PDB entry 9FYR | electron microscopy, 3.60 A resolution | chains A and D of the 3 polymer chains in the assembly

Chain A:
Protein: Synaptic vesicle glycoprotein 2A
Source organism: Ovis aries
UniProt: A0A836APF1 (A0A836APF1_SHEEP); residue numbers follow UniProt; this construct covers 1-742
Sequence (742 residues; numbered 1 to 742; the number before each row is that of its first residue):
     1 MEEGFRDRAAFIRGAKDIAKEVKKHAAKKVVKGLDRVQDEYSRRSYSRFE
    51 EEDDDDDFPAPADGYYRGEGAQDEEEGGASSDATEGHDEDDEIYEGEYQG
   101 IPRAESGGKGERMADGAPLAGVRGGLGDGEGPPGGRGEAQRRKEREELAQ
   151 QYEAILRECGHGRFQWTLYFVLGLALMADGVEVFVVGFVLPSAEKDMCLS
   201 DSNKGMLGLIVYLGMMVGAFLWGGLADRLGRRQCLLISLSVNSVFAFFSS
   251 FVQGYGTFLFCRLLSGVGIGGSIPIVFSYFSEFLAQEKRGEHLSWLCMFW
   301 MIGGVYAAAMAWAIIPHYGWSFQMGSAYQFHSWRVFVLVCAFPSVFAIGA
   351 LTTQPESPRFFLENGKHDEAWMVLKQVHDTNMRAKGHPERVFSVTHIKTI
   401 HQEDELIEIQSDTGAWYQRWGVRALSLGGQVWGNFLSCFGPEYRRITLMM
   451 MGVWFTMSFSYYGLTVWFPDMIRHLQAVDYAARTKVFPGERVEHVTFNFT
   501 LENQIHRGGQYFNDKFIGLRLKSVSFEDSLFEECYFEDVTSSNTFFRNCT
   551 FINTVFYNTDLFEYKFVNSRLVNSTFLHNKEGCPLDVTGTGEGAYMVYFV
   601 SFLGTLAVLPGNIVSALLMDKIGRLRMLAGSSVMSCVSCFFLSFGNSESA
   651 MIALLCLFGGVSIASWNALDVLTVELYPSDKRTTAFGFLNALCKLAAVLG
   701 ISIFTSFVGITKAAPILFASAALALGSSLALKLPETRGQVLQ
Not modelled in the structure: 1-144, 322-329, 401-420, 589-594
Disulfides: Cys198-Cys583
Glycans and other covalent adducts: N-acetylglucosamine (NAG) linked to Asn498, Asn548; glycan linked to Asn573
Small-molecule neighbours:
  - omega-undecylenyl-beta-D-maltopyranoside (6UZ): Glu490, Val492, Val495, Phe497, Phe499, His506, Tyr511, Phe516, Leu519, Leu521, Phe526, Phe531, Phe536, Val539
  - levetiracetam (UKX; (2S)-2-(2-oxidanylidenepyrrolidin-1-yl)butanamide): Ile273, Phe277, Cys297, Trp300, Trp454, Tyr461, Tyr462, Ile663, Trp666, Asn667, Asp670, Asn690, Lys694
Reported in the primary citation:
  - binding site for levetiracetam: Ile273, Cys297, Trp300, Tyr462, Ile663, Trp666, Asn667, Asp670, Lys694
  - specificity-determining residues: Ile273, Cys297 (proposed by the authors, not directly observed)

Chain D:
Protein: Pro-Macrobody 5, Maltose/maltodextrin-binding periplasmic protein
Source organism: Lama glama
UniProt: P0AEX9 (MALE_ECOLI); residues 128-487 here correspond to UniProt positions 33-392 (UniProt number = residue number - 95)
Sequence (490 residues; row label = number of the first residue in the row):
     1 GPSQVQLVESGGGLVQAGGSLRLSCAASGRTFSRFIMGWFRQAPGKEREF
    51 VAAVGKSGDTTYYADSMSGRFAISRDNAKNTVYLQMISLKPEDTAVYYCA
   101 ADSSYFYHTHESEYDYWGQGTQVTVPPLVIWINGDKGYNGLAEVGKKFEK
   151 DTGIKVTVEHPDKLEEKFPQVAATGDGPDIIFWAHDRFGGYAQSGLLAEI
   201 TPDKAFQDKLYPFTWDAVRYNGKLIAYPIAVEALSLIYNKDLLPNPPKTW
   251 EEIPALDKELKAKGKSALMFNLQEPYFTWPLIAADGGYAFKYENGKYDIK
   301 DVGVDNAGAKAGLTFLVDLIKNKHMNADTDYSIAEAAFNKGETAMTINGP
   351 WAWSNIDTSKVNYGVTVLPTFKGQPSKPFVGVLSAGINAASPNKELAKEF
   401 LENYLLTDEGLEAVNKDKPLGAVALKSYEEELAKDPRIAATMENAQKGEI
   451 MPNIPQMSAFWYAVRTAVINAASGRQTVDEALKDAQTPGA
Not modelled in the structure: 1-3, 125-490
Differences from the reference sequence: expression tag (488-490)
Disulfides: Cys25-Cys99

Chain A / chain D interface:
Pairs across the interface (33):
  Leu561(A) with Phe106(D)
  Phe562(A) with Tyr105(D); Phe106(D), hydrophobic
  Glu563(A) with Ile36(D); Gly55(D); Lys56(D), salt bridge; Tyr105(D), hydrogen bond (backbone-backbone); Tyr107(D)
  Phe566(A) with Thr60(D), hydrogen bond (backbone-side chain)
  Val567(A) with Asp59(D); Thr60(D)
  Asn568(A) with Asp59(D); Thr60(D)
  Ser569(A) with Asp59(D); Thr60(D), hydrogen bond (backbone-side chain); Thr61(D), hydrogen bond (backbone-backbone)
  Arg570(A) with Thr61(D); Tyr63(D)
  Leu571(A) with Thr60(D); Thr61(D), hydrogen bond (backbone-backbone); Tyr62(D), hydrophobic; Tyr63(D), hydrogen bond (backbone-backbone)
  Val572(A) with Tyr63(D); Ser68(D)
  Asn573(A) with Tyr63(D), hydrogen bond (backbone-backbone); Asp65(D)
  Ser574(A) with Tyr62(D), hydrogen bond (backbone-side chain)
  Thr575(A) with Tyr62(D)
  Phe576(A) with Tyr107(D)
  Asn579(A) with Phe106(D); His108(D)
  Lys580(A) with Phe106(D)
  Pro584(A) with Tyr105(D)
Also at the interface, not in a pair above, chain A (19 interface residues in all): Thr559, Asp560
Also at the interface, not in a pair above, chain D (15 interface residues in all): Ser57

Summary:
Chain A and chain D form an interface of 19 and 15 residues respectively; the contacts include 8 hydrogen
bonds and 1 salt bridge. Polar pairs include Glu563(A)-Lys56(D), Phe566(A)-Thr60(D) and Ser569(A)-Thr60(D).
The paper reports a binding site for levetiracetam at Ile273(A), Cys297(A) and Trp300(A) among others;
specificity determinants Ile273(A) and Cys297(A).
Chain A is Synaptic vesicle glycoprotein 2A (Ovis aries) and chain D is Pro-Macrobody 5,
Maltose/maltodextrin-binding periplasmic protein (Lama glama); the structure, Cryo-EM structure of native SV2A
in complex with TeNT-Hc, Pro-Macrobody 5 and Levetiracetam, was determined by electron microscopy, deposited
together with 9FYQ.
